Entry 6Z7W (X-ray diffraction, 2.42 A resolution); this record covers chains B and I of the 4 polymer chains in the assembly.

Chain B:
Protein: HUI-018 Fab Heavy Chain
Organism: Mus musculus
Notes: antibody fragment or engineered binder
Sequence (224 residues; numbered 1 to 220 plus 4 insertion-coded residues; the number before each row is that of its first residue; a row labelled like 82A-82C holds insertion residues (82A, then the next letters in order)):
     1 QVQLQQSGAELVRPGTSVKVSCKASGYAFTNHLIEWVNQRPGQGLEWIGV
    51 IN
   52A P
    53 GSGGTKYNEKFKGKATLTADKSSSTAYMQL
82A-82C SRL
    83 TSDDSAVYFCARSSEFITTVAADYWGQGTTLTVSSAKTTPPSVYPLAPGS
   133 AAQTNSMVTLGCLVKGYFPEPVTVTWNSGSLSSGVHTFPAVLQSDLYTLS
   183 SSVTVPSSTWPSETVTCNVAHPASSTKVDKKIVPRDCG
Unresolved in the structure: 133-136
Cystine bridges: Cys22-Cys92, Cys144-Cys199

Chain I:
Protein: Insulin
Organism: Homo sapiens
UniProtKB: P01308 (INS_HUMAN); residues 1-21 here correspond to UniProt positions 90-110 (UniProt number = residue number + 89)
Sequence (21 residues; each row starts with the number of its first residue):
     1 GIVEQCCTSICSLYQLENYCN
Unresolved in the structure: 1-5
Cystine bridges: Cys6-Cys11

How chain B and chain I interact:
Contacting residue pairs - 13 pairs, chain B then chain I:
  Val50(B) - Ile10(I)  hydrophobic
  Asn52(B) - Cys7(I)  hydrogen bond (side chain-backbone)
  Asn52(B) - Ile10(I)
  Ser54(B) - Cys7(I)
  Ser54(B) - Thr8(I)  hydrogen bond (side chain-backbone)
  Gly56(B) - Thr8(I)
  Gly56(B) - Ile10(I)
  Thr57(B) - Ile10(I)
  Phe98(B) - Cys6(I)
  Phe98(B) - Cys7(I)
  Ile99(B) - Cys11(I)
  Thr100(B) - Leu13(I)
  Thr101(B) - Leu13(I)
Also at the interface, not in a pair above, chain B (11 interface residues in all): Leu33, Lys58
Also at the interface, not in a pair above, chain I (9 interface residues in all): Ser9, Ser12, Leu16

Overview:
11 residues of chain B and 9 residues of chain I are in contact, with 2 hydrogen bonds. Polar contacts include
Asn52(B)-Cys7(I) and Ser54(B)-Thr8(I).
Here chain B is HUI-018 Fab Heavy Chain (Mus musculus) and chain I is Insulin (Homo sapiens). Entry 6Z7W
(Human insulin in complex with the analytical antibody HUI-018 Fab) was determined by X-ray diffraction,
deposited together with 6Z7X, 6Z7Y and 6Z7Z.
